Entry 8HC1 (electron microscopy, 2.30 A resolution); this record covers chains Q and U of the 48 polymer chains in the assembly.

[Chain Q (and U)]
Protein: Urease subunit alpha
From: Helicobacter pylori 26695
Notes: EC 3.5.1.5; chain U of this document is another copy of the same molecule, construct and numbering; everything in this record applies to it too
UniProt: P14916 (URE23_HELPY); residues 1-238 here = UniProt positions 1-238
Chain sequence (238 residues; row label = number of the first residue in the row):
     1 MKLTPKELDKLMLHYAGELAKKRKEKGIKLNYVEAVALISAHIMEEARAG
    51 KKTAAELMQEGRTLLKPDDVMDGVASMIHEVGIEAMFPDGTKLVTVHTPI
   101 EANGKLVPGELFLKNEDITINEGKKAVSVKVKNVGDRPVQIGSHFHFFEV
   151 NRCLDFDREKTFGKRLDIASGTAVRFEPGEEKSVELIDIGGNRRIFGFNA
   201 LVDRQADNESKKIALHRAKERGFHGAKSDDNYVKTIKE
Reported in the primary citation:
  - mutagenesis - E177A: abolished catalytic activity

[Chain Q / chain U interface]
Pairs across the interface (26):
  M12(Q) with L3(U), hydrophobic; L8(U), hydrophobic; L11(U)
  L13(Q) with M1(U), hydrophobic
  Y15(Q) with Y15(U), hydrogen bond (backbone-side chain)
  E18(Q) with Y15(U)
  L19(Q) with L11(U), hydrophobic; H14(U); Y15(U), hydrogen bond (backbone-side chain); E45(U)
  K22(Q) with H14(U), hydrogen bond; Y15(U); E18(U), salt bridge
  R23(Q) with E45(U), salt bridge; R48(U)
  K26(Q) with E45(U), salt bridge
  I28(Q) with R48(U); A49(U), hydrophobic
  K29(Q) with R48(U), hydrogen bond (backbone-side chain)
  N31(Q) with R48(U)
  Y32(Q) with M1(U), hydrophobic
  V33(Q) with M1(U); L3(U), hydrophobic
  E34(Q) with R48(U), salt bridge
  V36(Q) with M1(U), hydrophobic
  A37(Q) with M1(U), hydrophobic
Interface residues without a listed pair, chain Q (19 interface residues in all): A16, L30, M71
Interface residues without a listed pair, chain U (11 interface residues in all): E7

[In short]
19 residues of chain Q face 11 of chain U across their interface; the contacts include 4 hydrogen bonds and 4
salt bridges. Polar contacts include K22(Q)-E18(U), R23(Q)-E45(U) and K26(Q)-E45(U). The paper reports that
E177A of chain Q abolishes catalytic activity.
Both chains are Urease subunit alpha (Helicobacter pylori 26695). Entry 8HC1 (CryoEM structure of Helicobacter
pylori UreFD/urease complex) was determined by electron microscopy together with 8HCN from the same study.
